3ZJY - chains B and C of the 3 polymer chains in the assembly; structure by X-ray diffraction, 3.60 A resolution.

== Chain B ==
Protein: Importin-13
Source organism: Homo sapiens
Reference sequence: O94829 (IPO13_HUMAN); residues 1-963 here = UniProt positions 1-963
Chain sequence (963 residues; row label = number of the first residue in the row):
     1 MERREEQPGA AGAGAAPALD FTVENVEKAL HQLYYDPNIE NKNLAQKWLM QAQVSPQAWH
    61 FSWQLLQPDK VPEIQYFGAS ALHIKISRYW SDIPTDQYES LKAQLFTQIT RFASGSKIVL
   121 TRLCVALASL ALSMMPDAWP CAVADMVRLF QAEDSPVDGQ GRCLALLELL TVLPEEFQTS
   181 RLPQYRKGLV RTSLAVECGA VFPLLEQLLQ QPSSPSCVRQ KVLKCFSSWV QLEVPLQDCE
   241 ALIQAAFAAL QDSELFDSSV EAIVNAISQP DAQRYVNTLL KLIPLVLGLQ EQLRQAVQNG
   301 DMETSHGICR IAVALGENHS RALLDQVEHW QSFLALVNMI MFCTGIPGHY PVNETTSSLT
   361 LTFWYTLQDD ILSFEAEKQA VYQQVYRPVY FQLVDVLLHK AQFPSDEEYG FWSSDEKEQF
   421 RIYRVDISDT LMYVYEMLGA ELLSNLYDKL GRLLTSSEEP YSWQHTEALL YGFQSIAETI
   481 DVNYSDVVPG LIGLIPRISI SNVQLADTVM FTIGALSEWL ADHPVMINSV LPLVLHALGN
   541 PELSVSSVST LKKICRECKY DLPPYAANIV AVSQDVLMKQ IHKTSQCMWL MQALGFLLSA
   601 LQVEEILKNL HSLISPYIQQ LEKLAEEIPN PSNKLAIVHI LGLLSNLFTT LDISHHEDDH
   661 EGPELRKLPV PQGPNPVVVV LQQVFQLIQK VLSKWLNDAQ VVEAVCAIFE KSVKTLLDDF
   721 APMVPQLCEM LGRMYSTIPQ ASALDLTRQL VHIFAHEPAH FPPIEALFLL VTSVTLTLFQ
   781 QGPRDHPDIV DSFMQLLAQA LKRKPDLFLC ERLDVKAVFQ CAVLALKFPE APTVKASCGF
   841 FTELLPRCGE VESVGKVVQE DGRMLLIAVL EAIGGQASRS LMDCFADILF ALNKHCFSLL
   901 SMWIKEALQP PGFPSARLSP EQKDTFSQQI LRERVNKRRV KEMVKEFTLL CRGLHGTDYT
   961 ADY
Disordered / not traced: 1-16, 152-156, 456-459, 657-674, 934, 953-963
From the paper describing this entry:
  - mutagenesis - D426R: decreased binding to Ubc9
  - conformationally variable residues (loop rearrangement, order/disorder transition): Asp481, His655 to Gln672
  - mutagenesis - E436R/D481R: unchanged binding to Mago-Y14 and Ubc9
  - mutagenesis - E436R/D481R: abolished localization to eIF1A depletion from the nucleus
  - mutagenesis - D426R: unchanged localization to exporting eIF1A

== Chain C ==
Protein: Eukaryotic translation initiation factor 1A, X-chromosomal
Source organism: Homo sapiens
Reference sequence: P47813 (IF1AX_HUMAN); numbering as in UniProt (aligned over 1-112)
Chain sequence (112 residues; row label = number of the first residue in the row):
     1 MPKNKGKGGK NRRRGKNENE SEKRELVFKE DGQEYAQVIK MLGNGRLEAM CFDGVKRLCH
    61 IRGKLRKKVW INTSDIILVG LRDYQDNKAD VILKYNADEA RSLKAYGELP EH
Disordered / not traced: 1-27, 54-56, 97-100, 109-112
From the paper describing this entry:
  - mutagenesis - R46E, R66E/K67E: unchanged localization to Imp13 overexpression

== Chain B / chain C interface ==
Pairs across the interface (6; chain B residue first):
  Tyr365(B) - Arg82(C)  hydrogen bond
  Asn936(B) - Tyr106(C)
  Lys937(B) - Tyr106(C)  hydrogen bond (backbone-backbone)
  Arg938(B) - Tyr106(C)  hydrogen bond (backbone-backbone)
  Arg938(B) - Gly107(C)
  Arg938(B) - Glu108(C)
Other interface residues (no listed pair), chain B (6 interface residues in all): Asp369, Leu372
Other interface residues (no listed pair), chain C (6 interface residues in all): Leu42, Lys88
Interface features reported in the paper:
  - residue pairs: Asp369(B)-Lys88(C)
  - interface residues, chain B: Arg938(B)
  - hot spots on chain B (mutagenesis) - R938E: decreased binding to Eukaryotic translation initiation factor 1A, X-chromosomal (chain C)

== Overview ==
Chain B and chain C each contribute 6 residues to their interface, with 3 hydrogen bonds. Among the polar
pairs are Tyr365(B)-Arg82(C), Lys937(B)-Tyr106(C) and Arg938(B)-Tyr106(C). The authors report a contact
between Asp369(B) and Lys88(C). The paper reports that D426R of chain B reduces binding to Ubc9; the interface
residue Arg938(B); 5 substitutions were tested in all.
Chain B is Importin-13 and chain C is Eukaryotic translation initiation factor 1A, X-chromosomal, both from
Homo sapiens; the structure, Crystal Structure of Importin 13 - RanGTP - eIF1A complex, was determined by
X-ray diffraction together with 3ZKV from the same study.
